7G91 - chains A and B; structure by X-ray diffraction, 2.29 A resolution.

== Chain A ==
Molecule: Transforming protein RhoA
Organism: Homo sapiens
Notes: EC 3.6.5.2
UniProt: P61586 (RHOA_HUMAN); residue numbers follow UniProt; this construct covers 1-184
Sequence (185 residues; numbered 0 to 184; the number before each row is that of its first residue; numbering starts at 0):
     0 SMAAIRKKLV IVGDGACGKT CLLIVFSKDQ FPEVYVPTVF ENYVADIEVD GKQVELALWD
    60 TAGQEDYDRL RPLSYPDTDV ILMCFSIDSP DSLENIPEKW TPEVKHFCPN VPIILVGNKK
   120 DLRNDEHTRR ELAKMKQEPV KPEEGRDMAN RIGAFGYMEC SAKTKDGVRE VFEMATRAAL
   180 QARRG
Not modelled in the structure: 0-2, 181-184
Differences from the reference sequence: expression tag (0)
Small-molecule neighbours: Z1509257513 (ZBH; (4S)-N,2-dimethyl-4,5,6,7-tetrahydro-1,3-benzothiazole-4-carboxamide): T19, C20, V35, P36, T37
Curated features (UniProtKB/Swiss-Prot):
  - region: A61 to D78 (Switch II region)
  - motif: Y34 to Y42 (Effector region)
  - binding site (GTP): G12 to T19, F30 to T37, D59 to Q63, N117 to D120, S160 to K162
  - modified residue: Y34 (Microbial infection: O-AMP-tyrosine), T37 (Microbial infection: O-AMP-threonine), N41 (Microbial infection: ADP-ribosylasparagine), Q63 (5-glutamyl serotonin)
  - glycosylation: Y34 (Microbial infection: O-linked (GlcNAc) tyrosine), T37 (Microbial infection: O-alpha-linked (GlcNAc) threonine)
  - cross-link: K135 (Glycyl lysine isopeptide (Lys-Gly) (interchain with G-Cter in ubiquitin))

== Chain B ==
Molecule: Rho guanine nucleotide exchange factor 2
Organism: Homo sapiens
UniProt: Q92974 (ARHG2_HUMAN); residue numbers follow UniProt; this construct covers 206-448
Sequence (245 residues; numbered 204 to 448; the number before each row is that of its first residue):
   204 SMEMDEKDFA ADSWSLAVDS SFLQQHKKEV MKQQDVIYEL IQTELHHVRT LKIMTRLFRT
   264 GMLEELHLEP GVVQGLFPCV DELSDIHTRF LSQLLERRRQ ALCPGSTRNF VIHRLGDLLI
   324 SQFSGPSAEQ MCKTYSEFCS RHSKALKLYK ELYARDKRFQ QFIRKVTRPA VLKRHGVQEC
   384 ILLVTQRITK YPLLISRILQ HSHGIEEERQ DLTTALGLVK ELLSNVDEGI YQLEKGARLQ
   444 EIYNR
Not modelled in the structure: 448
Differences from the reference sequence: expression tag (204-205)
Small-molecule neighbours: Z1509257513 (ZBH; (4S)-N,2-dimethyl-4,5,6,7-tetrahydro-1,3-benzothiazole-4-carboxamide): L396, S399, R400, Q403
Curated features (UniProtKB/Swiss-Prot):
  - modified residue: K353 (N6-acetyllysine)

== How chain A and chain B interact ==
Residue-residue contacts (58):
  R5(A) with K376(B), hydrogen bond (side chain-backbone); E382(B), salt bridge
  K27(A) with D215(B), salt bridge
  V33(A) with S216(B); S218(B); L219(B), hydrophobic
  Y34(A) with S216(B); D238(B); V239(B); E242(B), hydrogen bond; R400(B)
  V35(A) with R400(B), hydrogen bond (backbone-side chain)
  P36(A) with E242(B); R400(B)
  T37(A) with V239(B); E242(B), hydrogen bond; L396(B); R400(B), hydrogen bond
  V38(A) with E242(B), hydrogen bond (backbone-side chain)
  F39(A) with K393(B), hydrogen bond (backbone-side chain)
  E40(A) with T246(B); H249(B), salt bridge; L386(B)
  N41(A) with R377(B), hydrogen bond (side chain-backbone); L386(B)
  V43(A) with K376(B); R377(B)
  D45(A) with K376(B), salt bridge
  E54(A) with K376(B), salt bridge
  W58(A) with E382(B); L385(B), hydrophobic; Q389(B)
  D59(A) with Q389(B), hydrogen bond (backbone-side chain)
  G62(A) with T392(B); L396(B)
  Q63(A) with T392(B)
  Y66(A) with T392(B); L426(B); S427(B); D430(B)
  D67(A) with D430(B)
  R68(A) with D430(B), salt bridge; E431(B)
  L69(A) with C342(B), hydrophobic; I391(B), hydrophobic; T392(B); D430(B), hydrogen bond (backbone-side chain); I433(B), hydrophobic
  L72(A) with C342(B); H345(B), hydrogen bond (backbone-side chain); L385(B); T388(B); Q435(B)
  S73(A) with L385(B); Q389(B), hydrogen bond
  P75(A) with L349(B), hydrophobic
  D76(A) with K353(B), salt bridge; Q381(B)
Interface residues without a listed pair, chain A (29 interface residues in all): K7, Y42, A61
Interface residues without a listed pair, chain B (36 interface residues in all): S346, L397, K423, V429

== In short ==
29 residues of chain A face 36 of chain B across their interface; the contacts include 12 hydrogen bonds and 7
salt bridges. Polar pairs include R5(A)-E382(B), K27(A)-D215(B) and E40(A)-H249(B). Z1509257513 is bound
between chain A and chain B.
Chain A is Transforming protein RhoA and chain B is Rho guanine nucleotide exchange factor 2, both from Homo
sapiens; the structure, ARHGEF2 PanDDA analysis group deposition -- ARHGEF2 and RhoA in complex with
Z1509257513, was determined by X-ray diffraction.
